PDB entry 1FKO | X-ray diffraction, 2.90 A resolution | chains A and B

[Chain A]
Name: HIV-1 RT, a-chain
Source organism: Human immunodeficiency virus 1
Notes: EC 2.7.7.49; fragment: p66
UniProtKB: P04585 (POL_HV1H2); residues 1-543 here correspond to UniProt positions 587-1129 (UniProt number = residue number + 586)
Chain sequence (543 residues; numbered 1 to 543; the number before each row is that of its first residue):
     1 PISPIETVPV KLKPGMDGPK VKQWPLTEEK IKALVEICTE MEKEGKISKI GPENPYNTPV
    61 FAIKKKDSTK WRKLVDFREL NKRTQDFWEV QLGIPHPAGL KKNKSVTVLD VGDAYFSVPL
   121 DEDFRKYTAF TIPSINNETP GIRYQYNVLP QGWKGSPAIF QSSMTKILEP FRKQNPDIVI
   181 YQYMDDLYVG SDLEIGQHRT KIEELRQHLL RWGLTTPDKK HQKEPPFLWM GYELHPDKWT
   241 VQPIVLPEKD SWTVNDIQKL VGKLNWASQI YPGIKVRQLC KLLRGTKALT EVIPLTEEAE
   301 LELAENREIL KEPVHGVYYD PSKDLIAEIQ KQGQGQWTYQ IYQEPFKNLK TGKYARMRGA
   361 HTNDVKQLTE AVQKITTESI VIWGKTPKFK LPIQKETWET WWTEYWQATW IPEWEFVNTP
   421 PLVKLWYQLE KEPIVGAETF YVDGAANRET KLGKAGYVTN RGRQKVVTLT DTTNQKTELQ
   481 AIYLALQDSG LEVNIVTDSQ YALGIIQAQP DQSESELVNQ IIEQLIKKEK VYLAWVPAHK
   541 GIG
Differences from the reference sequence: engineered mutation Asn103 (Leu258 in P04585)
Modified / non-standard residues: Cys280 (3-sulfinoalanine; CSD)
Ligand contacts: dmp-266 (EFZ; (-)-6-chloro-4-cyclopropylethynyl-4-trifluoromethyl-1,4-dihydro-2H-3,1-benzoxazin-2-one): Pro95, Leu100, Lys101, Asn103, Val106, Val179, Ile180, Tyr181, Tyr188, Val189, Gly190, Phe227, Trp229, Leu234, His235, Pro236, Tyr318
Swiss-Prot annotation at these positions:
  - binding site (Mg(2+)): Asp186
  - site: Trp402 (Essential for RT p66/p51 heterodimerization)

[Chain B]
Name: HIV-1 RT, B-chain
Source organism: Human immunodeficiency virus 1
Notes: EC 2.7.7.49; fragment: p51
UniProtKB: P04585 (POL_HV1H2); residues 1-440 here correspond to UniProt positions 587-1026 (UniProt number = residue number + 586)
Chain sequence (440 residues; numbered 1 to 440; the number before each row is that of its first residue):
     1 PISPIETVPV KLKPGMDGPK VKQWPLTEEK IKALVEICTE MEKEGKISKI GPENPYNTPV
    61 FAIKKKDSTK WRKLVDFREL NKRTQDFWEV QLGIPHPAGL KKNKSVTVLD VGDAYFSVPL
   121 DEDFRKYTAF TIPSINNETP GIRYQYNVLP QGWKGSPAIF QSSMTKILEP FRKQNPDIVI
   181 YQYMDDLYVG SDLEIGQHRT KIEELRQHLL RWGLTTPDKK HQKEPPFLWM GYELHPDKWT
   241 VQPIVLPEKD SWTVNDIQKL VGKLNWASQI YPGIKVRQLC KLLRGTKALT EVIPLTEEAE
   301 LELAENREIL KEPVHGVYYD PSKDLIAEIQ KQGQGQWTYQ IYQEPFKNLK TGKYARMRGA
   361 HTNDVKQLTE AVQKITTESI VIWGKTPKFK LPIQKETWET WWTEYWQATW IPEWEFVNTP
   421 PLVKLWYQLE KEPIVGAETF
Unresolved in the structure: 1-2, 88-91, 214-232, 429-440
Differences from the reference sequence: engineered mutation Asn103 (Leu258 in P04585)
Swiss-Prot annotation at these positions:
  - binding site (Mg(2+)): Asp186
  - site: Trp402 (Essential for RT p66/p51 heterodimerization)

[Chain A / chain B interface]
Pairs across the interface (102):
  Val8(A) - Glu53(B)
  Pro9(A) - Glu53(B)
  Gln85(A) - Glu53(B)  hydrogen bond (side chain-backbone)
  Asp86(A) - Pro55(B)
  Phe87(A) - Pro52(B)
  Phe87(A) - Glu53(B)
  Trp88(A) - Pro52(B)  hydrogen bond (backbone-backbone)
  Trp88(A) - Asn54(B)
  Trp88(A) - Pro55(B)
  Trp88(A) - Asn57(B)
  Trp88(A) - Thr131(B)
  Trp88(A) - Arg143(B)
  Leu92(A) - Ser134(B)
  Leu92(A) - Asn137(B)
  Leu92(A) - Thr139(B)
  Leu92(A) - Gly141(B)
  Gly93(A) - Asn137(B)  hydrogen bond (backbone-side chain)
  Ile94(A) - Asn136(B)
  Ile94(A) - Asn137(B)  hydrogen bond (backbone-side chain)
  Pro95(A) - Asn136(B)
  Pro95(A) - Asn137(B)
  His96(A) - Asn136(B)  hydrogen bond (backbone-side chain)
  Gly99(A) - Asn136(B)
  Leu100(A) - Asn136(B)
  Ser162(A) - Pro52(B)
  Thr165(A) - Pro140(B)
  Glu169(A) - Lys49(B)
  Arg172(A) - Glu138(B)  salt bridge
  Arg172(A) - Thr139(B)
  Ile180(A) - Glu138(B)
  Tyr181(A) - Asn136(B)
  Tyr181(A) - Glu138(B)
  Gln182(A) - Glu138(B)  hydrogen bond (backbone-backbone)
  Lys366(A) - Gln394(B)  hydrogen bond
  Glu370(A) - Gln394(B)
  Gln373(A) - Glu396(B)
  Gln373(A) - Thr400(B)  hydrogen bond
  Thr376(A) - Trp401(B)
  Thr377(A) - Thr400(B)
  Ile380(A) - Pro25(B)  hydrophobic
  Ile380(A) - Leu26(B)
  Ile380(A) - Thr27(B)
  Val381(A) - Pro25(B)  hydrophobic
  Val381(A) - Asn136(B)  hydrogen bond (backbone-backbone)
  Ile382(A) - Ile135(B)
  Ile382(A) - Asn136(B)
  Trp383(A) - Ile135(B)
  Gly384(A) - Thr27(B)
  Gly384(A) - Glu28(B)  hydrogen bond (backbone-backbone)
  Gly384(A) - Ile135(B)
  Trp402(A) - Lys331(B)  hydrogen bond (backbone-side chain)
  Trp402(A) - Thr362(B)
  Trp402(A) - Asp364(B)
  Thr403(A) - Gly333(B)
  Tyr405(A) - Lys331(B)
  Trp406(A) - Lys331(B)
  Trp406(A) - Val417(B)
  Trp406(A) - Asn418(B)
  Trp406(A) - Thr419(B)
  Gln407(A) - Lys331(B)
  Gln407(A) - Pro392(B)
  Gln407(A) - Ile393(B)
  Gln407(A) - Gln394(B)
  Ala408(A) - Trp337(B)  hydrophobic
  Ala408(A) - Asp364(B)
  Ala408(A) - Pro392(B)  hydrogen bond (backbone-backbone)
  Ala408(A) - Ile393(B)
  Thr409(A) - Asp364(B)  hydrogen bond (backbone-side chain)
  Trp410(A) - Thr362(B)
  Trp410(A) - Asn363(B)
  Trp410(A) - Val365(B)  hydrophobic
  Trp410(A) - Trp401(B)
  Pro412(A) - Trp401(B)  hydrophobic
  Pro433(A) - Asn255(B)
  Pro433(A) - Leu289(B)  hydrophobic
  Val435(A) - Thr290(B)
  Thr439(A) - Ala288(B)
  Thr439(A) - Leu289(B)
  Tyr441(A) - Val254(B)
  Tyr441(A) - Gln258(B)
  Tyr441(A) - Lys287(B)  hydrogen bond (side chain-backbone)
  Tyr441(A) - Leu289(B)
  Val458(A) - Thr286(B)
  Thr459(A) - Thr286(B)
  Asn460(A) - Thr286(B)
  Asn460(A) - Lys287(B)
  Asn460(A) - Ala288(B)
  Asn494(A) - Leu289(B)
  Gln507(A) - Pro421(B)
  Tyr532(A) - Asn255(B)  hydrogen bond
  Tyr532(A) - Leu289(B)  hydrophobic
  Trp535(A) - Leu422(B)  hydrophobic
  Val536(A) - Gln258(B)
  Pro537(A) - Gly262(B)
  Pro537(A) - Asn265(B)
  Lys540(A) - Asn265(B)
  Gly541(A) - Arg284(B)
  Ile542(A) - Cys280(B)  hydrophobic
  Ile542(A) - Leu283(B)
  Ile542(A) - Arg284(B)
  Ile542(A) - Gly285(B)
  Gly543(A) - Gly285(B)
Interface residues without a listed pair, chain A (65 interface residues in all): Ala158, Ile159, Gln161, Val179, Lys385, Ile434, Val496, Gln500, Ala534
Interface residues without a listed pair, chain B (61 interface residues in all): Val21, Tyr56, Pro133, Lys259, Val261, Gln334, His361, Thr397, Tyr405

[Overview]
Chain A and chain B form an interface of 65 and 61 residues respectively, with 15 hydrogen bonds and 1 salt
bridge. Among the polar pairs are Arg172(A)-Glu138(B), Gln85(A)-Glu53(B) and Gly93(A)-Asn137(B). Bound to
chain A: dmp-266.
Here chain A is HIV-1 RT, a-chain and chain B is HIV-1 RT, B-chain, both from Human immunodeficiency virus 1.
Entry 1FKO (Crystal structure of nnrti resistant K103N mutant HIV-1 reverse transcriptase in complex with
dmp-266(efavirenz)) was determined by X-ray diffraction together with 1FK9 and 1FKP from the same study.
